9MX1 - chains A and B of the 3 polymer chains in the assembly; structure by electron microscopy, 3.20 A resolution.

== Chain A ==
Protein: Toxin A
Organism: Clostridioides difficile
Notes: EC 3.4.22.-
UniProtKB: P16154 (TCDA_CLODI); residues 1-2710 here = UniProt positions 1-2710
Sequence (2710 residues; row label = number of the first residue in the row):
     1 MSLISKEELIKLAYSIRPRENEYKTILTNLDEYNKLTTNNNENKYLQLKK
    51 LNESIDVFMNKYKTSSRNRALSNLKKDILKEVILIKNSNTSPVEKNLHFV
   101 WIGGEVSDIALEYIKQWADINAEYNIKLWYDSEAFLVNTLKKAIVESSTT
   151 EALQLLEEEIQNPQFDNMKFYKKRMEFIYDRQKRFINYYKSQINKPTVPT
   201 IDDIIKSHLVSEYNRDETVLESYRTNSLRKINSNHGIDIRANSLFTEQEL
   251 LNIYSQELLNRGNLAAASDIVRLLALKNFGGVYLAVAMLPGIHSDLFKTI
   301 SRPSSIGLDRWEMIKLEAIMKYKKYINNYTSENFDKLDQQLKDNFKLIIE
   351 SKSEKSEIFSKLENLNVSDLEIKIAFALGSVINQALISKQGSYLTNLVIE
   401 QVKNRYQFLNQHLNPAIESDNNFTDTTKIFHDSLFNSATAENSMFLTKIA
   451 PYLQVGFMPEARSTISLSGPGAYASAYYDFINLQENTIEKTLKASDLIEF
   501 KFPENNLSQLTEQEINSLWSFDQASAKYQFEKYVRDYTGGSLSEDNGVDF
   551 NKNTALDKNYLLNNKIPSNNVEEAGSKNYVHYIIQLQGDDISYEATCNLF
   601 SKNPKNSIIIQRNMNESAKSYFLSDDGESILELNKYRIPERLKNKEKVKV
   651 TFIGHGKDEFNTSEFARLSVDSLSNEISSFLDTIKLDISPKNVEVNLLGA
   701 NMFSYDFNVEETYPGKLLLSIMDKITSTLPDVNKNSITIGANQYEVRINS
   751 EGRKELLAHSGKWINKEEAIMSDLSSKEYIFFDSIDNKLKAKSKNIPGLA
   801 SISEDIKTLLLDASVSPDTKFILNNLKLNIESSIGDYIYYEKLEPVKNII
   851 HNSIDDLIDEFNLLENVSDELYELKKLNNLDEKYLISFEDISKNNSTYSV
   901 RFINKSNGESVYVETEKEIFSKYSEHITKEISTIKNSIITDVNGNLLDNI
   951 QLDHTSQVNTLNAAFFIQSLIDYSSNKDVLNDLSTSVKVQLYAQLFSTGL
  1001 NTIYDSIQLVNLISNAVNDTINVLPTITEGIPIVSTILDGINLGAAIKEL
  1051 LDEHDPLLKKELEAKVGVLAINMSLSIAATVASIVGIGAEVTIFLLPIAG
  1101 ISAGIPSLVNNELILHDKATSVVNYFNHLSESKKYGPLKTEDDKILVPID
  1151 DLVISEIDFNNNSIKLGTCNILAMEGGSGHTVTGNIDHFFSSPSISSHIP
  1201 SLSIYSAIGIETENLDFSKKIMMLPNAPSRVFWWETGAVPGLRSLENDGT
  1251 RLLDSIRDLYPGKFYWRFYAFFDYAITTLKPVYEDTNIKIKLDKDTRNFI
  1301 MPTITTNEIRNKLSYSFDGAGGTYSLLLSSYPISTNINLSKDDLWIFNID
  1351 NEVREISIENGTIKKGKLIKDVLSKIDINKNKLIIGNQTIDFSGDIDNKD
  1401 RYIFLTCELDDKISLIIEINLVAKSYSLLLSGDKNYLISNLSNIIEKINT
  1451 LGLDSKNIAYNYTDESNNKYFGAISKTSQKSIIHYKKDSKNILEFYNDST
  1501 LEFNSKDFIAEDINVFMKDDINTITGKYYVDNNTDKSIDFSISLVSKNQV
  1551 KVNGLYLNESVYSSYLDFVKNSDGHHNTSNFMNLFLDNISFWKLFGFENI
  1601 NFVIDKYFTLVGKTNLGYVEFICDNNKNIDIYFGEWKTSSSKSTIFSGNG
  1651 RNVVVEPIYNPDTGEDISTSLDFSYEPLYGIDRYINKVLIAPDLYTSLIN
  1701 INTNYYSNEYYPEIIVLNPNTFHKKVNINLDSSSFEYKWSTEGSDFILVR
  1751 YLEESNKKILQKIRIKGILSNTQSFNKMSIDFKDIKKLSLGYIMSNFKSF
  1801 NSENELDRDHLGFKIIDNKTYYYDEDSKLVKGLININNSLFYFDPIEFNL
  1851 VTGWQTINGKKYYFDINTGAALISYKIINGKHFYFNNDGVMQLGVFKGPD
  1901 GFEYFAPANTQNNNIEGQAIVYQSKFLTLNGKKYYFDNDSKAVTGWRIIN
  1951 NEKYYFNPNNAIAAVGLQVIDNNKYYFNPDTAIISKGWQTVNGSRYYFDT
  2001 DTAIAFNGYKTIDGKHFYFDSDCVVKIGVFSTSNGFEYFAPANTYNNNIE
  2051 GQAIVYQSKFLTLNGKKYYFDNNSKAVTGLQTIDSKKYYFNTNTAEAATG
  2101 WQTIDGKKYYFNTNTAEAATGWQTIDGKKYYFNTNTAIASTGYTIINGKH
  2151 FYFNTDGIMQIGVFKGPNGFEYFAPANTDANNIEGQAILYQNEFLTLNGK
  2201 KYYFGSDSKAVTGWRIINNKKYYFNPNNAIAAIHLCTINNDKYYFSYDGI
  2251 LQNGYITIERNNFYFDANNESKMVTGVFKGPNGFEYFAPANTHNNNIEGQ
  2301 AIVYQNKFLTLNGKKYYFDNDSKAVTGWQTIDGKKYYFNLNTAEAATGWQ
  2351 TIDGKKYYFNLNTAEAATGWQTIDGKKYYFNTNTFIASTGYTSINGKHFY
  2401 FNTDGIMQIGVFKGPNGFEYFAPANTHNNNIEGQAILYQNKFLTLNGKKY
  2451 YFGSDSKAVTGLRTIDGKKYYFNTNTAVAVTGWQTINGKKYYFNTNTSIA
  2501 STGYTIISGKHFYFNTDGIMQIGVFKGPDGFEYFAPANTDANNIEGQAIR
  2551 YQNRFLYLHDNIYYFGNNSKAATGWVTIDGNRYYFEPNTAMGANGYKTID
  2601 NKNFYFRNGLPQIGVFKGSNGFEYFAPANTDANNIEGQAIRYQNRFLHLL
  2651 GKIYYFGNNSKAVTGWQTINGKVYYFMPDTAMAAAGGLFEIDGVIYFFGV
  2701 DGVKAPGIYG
Not modelled in the structure: 1-3, 2367-2710
Sequence notes: conflict Ala285 (Asp in P16154), Ala287 (Asp in P16154), Ala700 (Cys in P16154), Ile1444 (Thr in P16154), Ile1873 (Thr in P16154), Asp1939 (Asn in P16154), His2427 (Asp in P16154), Asn2428 (Ala in P16154)

== Chain B ==
Protein: mCDIFA-248-25 Fab Heavy Chain
Organism: Mus musculus
Notes: antibody fragment or engineered binder
Sequence (220 residues; each row starts with the number of its first residue):
     1 EVKLVESGGGLVKPGGSLKLSCAASGFTFSNYAMSWVRQTPEKRLEWVAA
    51 INGNGAKIYYPDTVKDRFTISRDNAKNTLYLQMSSLRSEDTALYSCARQY
   101 GFYAGSPYYFDYWGLGTTLTVSSAKTTPPSVYPLAPGSAAQTNSMVTLGC
   151 LVKGYFPEPVTVTWNSGSLSSGVHTFPAVLESDLYTLSSSVTVPSSPRPS
   201 ETVTCNVAHPASSTKVDKKI
Not modelled in the structure: 124-220
Disulfides: Cys22-Cys96

== Interface between chain A and chain B ==
Residue-residue contacts (23):
  Ser1130(A) with Tyr100(B), hydrogen bond (backbone-side chain); Phe102(B)
  Lys1133(A) with Asn31(B), hydrogen bond (side chain-backbone); Tyr32(B); Tyr100(B); Gly101(B), hydrogen bond (side chain-backbone); Phe102(B)
  Lys1134(A) with Tyr100(B), hydrogen bond (backbone-side chain); Tyr109(B)
  Ala1207(A) with Phe102(B); Tyr103(B)
  Gly1209(A) with Asn31(B); Phe102(B)
  Ile1210(A) with Asn31(B), hydrogen bond (backbone-side chain)
  Glu1211(A) with Thr28(B); Asn31(B)
  Arg1251(A) with Pro107(B), hydrogen bond (side chain-backbone); Tyr108(B)
  Ser1255(A) with Phe102(B); Tyr103(B)
  Asp1258(A) with Lys57(B), salt bridge; Ala104(B)
  Leu1259(A) with Tyr103(B), hydrophobic
Also at the interface, not in a pair above, chain A (13 interface residues in all): Ile1208, Leu1252
Also at the interface, not in a pair above, chain B (13 interface residues in all): Ser106
Interface features reported in the paper:
  - residue pairs: Asp1258(A)-Lys57(B) (salt bridge)
  - epitope / paratope residues, chain A: Lys1118(A), Phe1126(A), Ile1204(A), Ser1206(A), Leu1245(A), Glu1246(A), Asp1258(A)
  - epitope / paratope residues, chain B: Lys57(B), Tyr100(B), Phe102(B), Tyr103(B), Tyr109(B)

== Summary ==
The chain A/chain B interface involves 13 residues from each chain; the contacts include 6 hydrogen bonds and
1 salt bridge. Polar contacts include Asp1258(A)-Lys57(B), Ser1130(A)-Tyr100(B) and Lys1133(A)-Asn31(B). The
paper describes a salt bridge between Asp1258(A) and Lys57(B). From the paper: epitope/paratope residues
Lys1118(A), Phe1126(A) and Lys57(B) among others.
Here chain A is Toxin A (Clostridioides difficile) and chain B is mCDIFA-248-25 Fab Heavy Chain (Mus
musculus). Entry 9MX1 (Clostridioides difficile Toxin A with mCDIFA-248-25 Fab) was determined by electron
microscopy.
